Entry 6ATZ (X-ray diffraction, 2.70 A resolution); this record covers chains B and E of the 3 polymer chains in the assembly.

# Chain B
Molecule: MHC class II antigen
Organism: Homo sapiens
UniProtKB: A0A0A1I7H6 (A0A0A1I7H6_HUMAN); residues 3-190 here correspond to UniProt positions 32-219 (UniProt number = residue number + 29)
Chain sequence (188 residues; each row starts with the number of its first residue):
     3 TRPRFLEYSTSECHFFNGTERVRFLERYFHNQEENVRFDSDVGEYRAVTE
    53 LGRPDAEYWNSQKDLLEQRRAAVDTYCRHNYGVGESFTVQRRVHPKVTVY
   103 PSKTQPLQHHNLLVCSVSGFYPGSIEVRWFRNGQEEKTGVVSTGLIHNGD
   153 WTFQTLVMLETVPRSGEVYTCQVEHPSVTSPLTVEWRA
Disulfides: Cys15-Cys79, Cys117-Cys173
Ligand contacts: B3P (2-[3-(2-hydroxy-1,1-dihydroxymethyl-ethylamino)-propylamino]-2-hydroxymethyl-propane-1,3-diol): Ile127, Glu128, Val129, Ser144, Gly146, Leu147, Thr157, Val159

# Chain E
Molecule: Fibrinogen beta chain
Chain sequence (12 residues; each row starts with the number of its first residue; numbering starts at 0):
     0 GGYRARPAKAAT
Modified positions: Arg5 (citrulline; CIR)

# How chain B and chain E interact
Pairs across the interface (22):
  Ser13(B) - Arg5(E)
  Phe26(B) - Arg5(E)
  Pro56(B) - Thr11(E)
  Asp57(B) - Ala10(E)
  Asp57(B) - Thr11(E)  hydrogen bond
  Tyr60(B) - Thr11(E)
  Trp61(B) - Lys8(E)
  Trp61(B) - Ala9(E)  hydrogen bond (side chain-backbone)
  Gln70(B) - Arg5(E)
  Arg71(B) - Arg5(E)
  Arg71(B) - Pro6(E)  hydrogen bond (side chain-backbone)
  Thr77(B) - Arg3(E)  hydrogen bond (backbone-side chain)
  Tyr78(B) - Arg3(E)
  Tyr78(B) - Arg5(E)
  His81(B) - Gly1(E)  hydrogen bond (side chain-backbone)
  His81(B) - Arg3(E)  hydrogen bond
  Asn82(B) - Tyr2(E)
  Asn82(B) - Arg3(E)  hydrogen bond (side chain-backbone)
  Val85(B) - Gly1(E)
  Val85(B) - Tyr2(E)  hydrophobic
  Gly86(B) - Tyr2(E)
  Phe89(B) - Tyr2(E)
Interface residues without a listed pair, chain B (19 interface residues in all): Glu28, Tyr30, Leu67, Ala74
Interface residues without a listed pair, chain E (11 interface residues in all): Gly0, Ala4
From the paper, about this interface:
  - interface residues, chain B: Gln70(B), Arg71(B)

# Summary
The interface between chain B and chain E involves 19 residues on one side and 11 on the other; the contacts
include 7 hydrogen bonds. Polar contacts include Asp57(B)-Thr11(E), Trp61(B)-Ala9(E) and Arg71(B)-Pro6(E).
Bound to chain B: compound B3P. From the paper: interface residues Gln70(B) and Arg71(B).
Here chain B is MHC class II antigen (Homo sapiens) and chain E is Fibrinogen beta chain. Entry 6ATZ
(HLA-DRB1*1402 in complex with citrullinated fibrinogen peptide) was determined by X-ray diffraction (same
publication as 6ATF and 6ATI).
